PDB entry 9AVJ | electron microscopy, 3.72 A resolution | chains E and G of the 7 polymer chains in the assembly

Chain E:
Protein: ATP synthase subunit beta
Source organism: Bacillus sp. PS3
Notes: EC 7.1.2.2
UniProt: A0A0M4U1P9 (A0A0M4U1P9_BACP3); residue numbers follow UniProt; this construct covers 1-470
Sequence (470 residues; row label = number of the first residue in the row):
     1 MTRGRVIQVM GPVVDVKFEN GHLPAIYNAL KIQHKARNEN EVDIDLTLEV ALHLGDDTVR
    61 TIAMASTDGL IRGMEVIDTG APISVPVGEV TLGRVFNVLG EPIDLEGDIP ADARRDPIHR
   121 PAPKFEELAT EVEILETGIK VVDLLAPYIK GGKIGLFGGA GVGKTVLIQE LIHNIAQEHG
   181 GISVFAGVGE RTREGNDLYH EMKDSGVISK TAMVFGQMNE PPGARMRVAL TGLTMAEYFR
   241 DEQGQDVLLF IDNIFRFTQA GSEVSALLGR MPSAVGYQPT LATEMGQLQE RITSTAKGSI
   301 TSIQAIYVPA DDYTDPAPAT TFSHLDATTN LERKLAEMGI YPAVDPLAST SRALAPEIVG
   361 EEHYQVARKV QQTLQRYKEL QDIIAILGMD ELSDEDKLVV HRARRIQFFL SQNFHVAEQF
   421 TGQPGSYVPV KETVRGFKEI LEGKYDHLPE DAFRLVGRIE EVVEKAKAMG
Unresolved in the structure: 1, 467-470

Chain G:
Protein: ATP synthase gamma chain
Source organism: Bacillus sp. PS3
UniProt: A0A0M4TPJ7 (A0A0M4TPJ7_BACP3); residues 2-283 here correspond to UniProt positions 3-284 (UniProt number = residue number + 1)
Sequence (282 residues; numbered 2 to 283; the number before each row is that of its first residue):
     2 SLRDIKTRIN ATKKTSQITK AMEMVSTSKL NRAEQNAKSF VPYMEKIQEV VANVALGAGG
    62 ASHPMLVSRP VKKTGYLVIT SDRGLAGAYN SNVLRLVYQT IQKRHACPDE YAIIVIGRVG
   122 LSFFRKRNMP VILDITRLPD QPSFADIKEI ARKTVGLFAD GTFDELYMYY NHYVSAIQQE
   182 VTERKLLPLC DLAENKQRTV YEFEPSQEEI LDVLLPQYAE SLIYGALLDA KASEHAARMT
   242 AMKNATDNAN ELIRTLTLSY NRARQAAITQ EITEIVAGAN AL
Unresolved in the structure: 52-75, 106-114, 131-133, 146-167, 186-215
Construct notes: conflict Cys108 (Ser109 in A0A0M4TPJ7), Cys191 (Thr192 in A0A0M4TPJ7)

How chain E and chain G interact:
Residue-residue contacts (13; chain E residue first):
  Pro272(E) - Ile273(G)  hydrophobic
  Pro272(E) - Val277(G)
  Ala274(E) - Thr270(G)
  Val275(E) - Gln266(G)
  Val275(E) - Thr270(G)
  Gly276(E) - Ile273(G)
  Asp312(E) - Asn262(G)  hydrogen bond
  Asp312(E) - Arg265(G)  salt bridge
  Asp312(E) - Gln266(G)  hydrogen bond
  Thr314(E) - Gln266(G)  hydrogen bond
  Leu387(E) - Ser29(G)
  Leu387(E) - Asn32(G)
  Glu391(E) - Asn32(G)
Other interface residues (no listed pair), chain E (12 interface residues in all): Ser273, Ala310, Asp315, Ile386
Other interface residues (no listed pair), chain G (10 interface residues in all): Leu259, Ile269

Summary:
Chain E and chain G form an interface of 12 and 10 residues respectively; the contacts include 3 hydrogen
bonds and 1 salt bridge. Among the polar pairs are Asp312(E)-Arg265(G), Asp312(E)-Asn262(G) and
Asp312(E)-Gln266(G).
Chain E is ATP synthase subunit beta and chain G is ATP synthase gamma chain, both from Bacillus sp. PS3; the
structure, PS3 F1 ATPase Wild type, was determined by electron microscopy together with 8U1H from the same
study.
